PDB entry 9J0V | X-ray diffraction, 1.79 A resolution | chain A

# Chain A
Molecule: Dat: predicted D-alanine aminotransferase
From: Desulfobacula toluolica
Notes: EC 2.6.1.21
UniProtKB: K0NPP0 (K0NPP0_DESTT); residues 1-286 here = UniProt positions 1-286
Chain sequence (286 residues; row label = number of the first residue in the row):
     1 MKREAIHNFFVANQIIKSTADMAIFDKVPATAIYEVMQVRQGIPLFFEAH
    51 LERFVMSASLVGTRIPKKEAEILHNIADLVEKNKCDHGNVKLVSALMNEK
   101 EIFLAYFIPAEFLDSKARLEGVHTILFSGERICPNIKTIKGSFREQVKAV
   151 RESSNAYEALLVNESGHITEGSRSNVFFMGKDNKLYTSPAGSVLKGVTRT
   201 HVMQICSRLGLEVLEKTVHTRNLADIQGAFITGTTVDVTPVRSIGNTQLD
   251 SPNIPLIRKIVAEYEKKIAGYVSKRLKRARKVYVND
Not modelled in the structure: 1-30, 277-286
Modified residues: Lys137 ((2S)-2-amino-6-[[3-hydroxy-2-methyl-5-(phosphonooxymethyl)pyridin-4-yl]methylideneamino]hexanoic acid; LLP)
From the paper describing this entry:
  - contacts within the chain: Tyr157-Arg173
  - conformationally variable residues (loop rearrangement): Met56 to Arg64, Ala95 to Ile102, Ala110 to Glu120
  - mutagenesis - R144I (60.5 +/- 0.1 degC): unchanged stability
  - mutagenesis - R144I (29 +/- 1 M-1s-1): unchanged catalytic activity on D-alanine
  - mutagenesis - R144I (43 +/- 2 uM): unchanged binding to PLP
  - mutagenesis - K91A (2.4 +/- 0.7 M-1s-1): decreased catalytic activity on D-alanine
  - mutagenesis - K91A: decreased stability

# In short
The paper reports that K91A reduces catalytic activity on D-alanine; conformational variability at Met56,
Ala95 and Ala110.
Chain A is Dat: predicted D-alanine aminotransferase (Desulfobacula toluolica); the structure, Crystal
structure of monomeric PLP-dependent transaminase from Desulfobacula toluolica in P 21 21 21 space group, was
determined by X-ray diffraction together with 9J0U from the same study.
